PDB entry 4Y8L | X-ray diffraction, 2.40 A resolution | chains K and W of the 32 polymer chains in the assembly

# Chain K
Molecule: Proteasome subunit beta type-5
From: Saccharomyces cerevisiae S288c
Notes: EC 3.4.25.1
UniProt: P30656 (PSB5_YEAST); residues 1-212 here correspond to UniProt positions 76-287 (UniProt number = residue number + 75)
Sequence (212 residues; each row starts with the number of its first residue):
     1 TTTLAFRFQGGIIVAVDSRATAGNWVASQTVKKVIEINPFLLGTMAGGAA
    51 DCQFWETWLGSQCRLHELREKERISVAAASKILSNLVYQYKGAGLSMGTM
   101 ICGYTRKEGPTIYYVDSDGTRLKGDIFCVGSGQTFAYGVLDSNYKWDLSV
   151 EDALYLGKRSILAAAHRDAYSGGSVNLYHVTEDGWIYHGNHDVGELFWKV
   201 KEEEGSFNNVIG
Bound ions: Mg2+: Ala165, Asp168, Ser171 (shared with Asp204(W) of chain W)

# Chain W
Molecule: Proteasome subunit beta type-3
From: Saccharomyces cerevisiae S288c
Notes: EC 3.4.25.1
UniProt: P25451 (PSB3_YEAST); residues 0-204 here correspond to UniProt positions 1-205 (UniProt number = residue number + 1)
Sequence (205 residues; each row starts with the number of its first residue; numbering starts at 0):
     0 MSDPSSINGGIVVAMTGKDCVAIACDLRLGSQSLGVSNKFEKIFHYGHVF
    50 LGITGLATDVTTLNEMFRYKTNLYKLKEERAIEPETFTQLVSSSLYERRF
   100 GPYFVGPVVAGINSKSGKPFIAGFDLIGCIDEAKDFIVSGTASDQLFGMC
   150 ESLYEPNLEPEDLFETISQALLNAADRDALSGWGAVVYIIKKDEVVKRYL
   200 KMRQD
Unresolved in the structure: 0
Bound ions: Mg2+: Asp204 (shared with Ala165(K), Asp168(K), Ser171(K) of chain K)

# Chain K / chain W interface
Residue-residue contacts (47; chain K residue first):
  Arg19(K) - Asp204(W)  salt bridge
  Asn24(K) - Asp177(W)
  Asn24(K) - Ala178(W)  hydrogen bond (backbone-backbone)
  Asn24(K) - Leu179(W)
  Trp25(K) - Gln144(W)
  Trp25(K) - Arg176(W)
  Val26(K) - Asp175(W)
  Val26(K) - Arg176(W)  hydrogen bond (backbone-side chain)
  Val26(K) - Asp177(W)
  Val26(K) - Ala178(W)
  Ala27(K) - Arg176(W)  hydrogen bond (backbone-side chain)
  Ser28(K) - Arg176(W)
  Gln29(K) - Arg202(W)
  Gln29(K) - Asp204(W)
  Phe135(K) - Leu33(W)  hydrophobic
  Ala165(K) - Asp204(W)
  His166(K) - Asn37(W)
  His166(K) - Trp182(W)  hydrogen bond (backbone-side chain)
  His166(K) - Gln203(W)  hydrogen bond (side chain-backbone)
  Arg167(K) - Ser32(W)
  Arg167(K) - Gly34(W)  hydrogen bond (side chain-backbone)
  Arg167(K) - Val35(W)  hydrogen bond (side chain-backbone)
  Arg167(K) - Trp182(W)
  Asp168(K) - Ser32(W)
  Ala169(K) - Arg27(W)
  Ala169(K) - Ser32(W)  hydrogen bond (backbone-backbone)
  Ala169(K) - Ala178(W)
  Tyr170(K) - Ser32(W)
  Tyr170(K) - Ala178(W)  hydrophobic
  Ser171(K) - Asp204(W)
  Gly172(K) - Asp204(W)
  Gly173(K) - Arg202(W)  hydrogen bond (backbone-side chain)
  Gly173(K) - Asp204(W)  hydrogen bond (backbone-side chain)
  Asp192(K) - Arg202(W)  salt bridge
  Val193(K) - Asp204(W)
  Gly194(K) - Arg202(W)
  Phe197(K) - Gln203(W)
  Trp198(K) - Lys200(W)
  Trp198(K) - Met201(W)
  Trp198(K) - Gln203(W)
  Asn209(K) - Asn37(W)  hydrogen bond (backbone-side chain)
  Asn209(K) - Lys38(W)  hydrogen bond (backbone-side chain)
  Val210(K) - Asn37(W)
  Val210(K) - Gln203(W)
  Ile211(K) - Leu26(W)  hydrophobic
  Ile211(K) - Lys38(W)
  Ile211(K) - Tyr198(W)  hydrophobic
Other interface residues (no listed pair), chain K (26 interface residues in all): Asn208
Other interface residues (no listed pair), chain W (23 interface residues in all): Ser5, Gln31

# In short
The interface between chain K and chain W involves 26 residues on one side and 23 on the other; the contacts
include 12 hydrogen bonds and 2 salt bridges. Among the polar pairs are Arg19(K)-Asp204(W),
Asp192(K)-Arg202(W) and Val26(K)-Arg176(W).
Here chain K is Proteasome subunit beta type-5 and chain W is Proteasome subunit beta type-3, both from
Saccharomyces cerevisiae S288c. Entry 4Y8L (Yeast 20S proteasome in complex with Ac-APLL-ep) was determined by
X-ray diffraction (same publication as 4Y69, 4Y6A, 4Y6V, 4Y6Z, 4Y70, 4Y74 and 34 further entries).
